Entry 5BK9 (X-ray diffraction, 1.51 A resolution); this record covers chain A.

Chain A:
Protein: (R)-phenoxypropionate/alpha-ketoglutarate-dioxygenase
From: Delftia acidovorans
Notes: EC 1.14.11.44
UniProtKB: P83310 (RDPA_DELAC); residue numbers follow UniProt; this construct covers 1-295
Sequence (295 residues; numbered 1 to 295; the number before each row is that of its first residue):
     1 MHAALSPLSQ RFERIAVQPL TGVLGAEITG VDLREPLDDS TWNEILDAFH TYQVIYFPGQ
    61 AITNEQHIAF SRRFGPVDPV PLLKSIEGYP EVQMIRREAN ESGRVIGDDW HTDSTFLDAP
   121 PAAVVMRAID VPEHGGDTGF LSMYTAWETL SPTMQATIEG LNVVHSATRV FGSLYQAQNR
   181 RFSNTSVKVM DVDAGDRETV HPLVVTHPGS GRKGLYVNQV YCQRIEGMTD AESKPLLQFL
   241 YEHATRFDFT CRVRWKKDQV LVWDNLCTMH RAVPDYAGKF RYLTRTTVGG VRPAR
Unresolved in the structure: 1-6
Bound ions: oxovanadium(2+) V: His111, Asp113, His270 (together with succinic acid)
Small-molecule neighbours:
  - succinic acid (SIN): Ile95, Ile106, Gly107, His111, Asp113, Met126, Asp137, Thr138, Trp263, His270, Ala272, Arg281, Arg285
  - oxovanadium(2+) (VVO): Ile106, Gly107, His111, Asp113, His270
Swiss-Prot annotation at these positions:
  - binding site (Fe cation): His111, Asp113, His270
  - binding site (2-oxoglutarate): Thr138, Trp255, Arg281
Reported in the primary citation:
  - binding site for succinic acid: Ile95
  - binding site for oxovanadium(2+): Ile106

Overview:
Bound to chain A: succinic acid and oxovanadium(2+). His111, Asp113 and His270 coordinate a oxovanadium(2+) V
ion. From UniProt: 3 Fe cation-binding residues and 3 residues binding 2-oxoglutarate. From the paper: a
binding site for succinic acid at Ile95; a binding site for oxovanadium(2+) at Ile106.
Chain A is (R)-phenoxypropionate/alpha-ketoglutarate-dioxygenase (Delftia acidovorans); the structure, AAD-1
Bound to the Vanadyl Ion and Succinate, was determined by X-ray diffraction, deposited together with 5BKB,
5BKC, 5BKD and 5BKE.
